PDB entry 6OQU | electron microscopy, 3.20 A resolution | chains W and B of the 22 polymer chains in the assembly

[Chain W]
Name: ATP synthase subunit delta
Source organism: Escherichia coli
Reference sequence: V0ZA15 (V0ZA15_ECOLX); residues 0-176 here correspond to UniProt positions 1-177 (UniProt number = residue number + 1)
Sequence (177 residues; numbered 0 to 176; the number before each row is that of its first residue; numbering starts at 0):
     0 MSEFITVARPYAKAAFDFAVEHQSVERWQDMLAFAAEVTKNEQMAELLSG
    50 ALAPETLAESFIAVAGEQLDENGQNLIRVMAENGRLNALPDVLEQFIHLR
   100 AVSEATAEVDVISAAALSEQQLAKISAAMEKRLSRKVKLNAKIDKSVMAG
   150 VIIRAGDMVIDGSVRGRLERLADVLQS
Not modelled in the structure: 0-1, 175-176
Construct notes: conflict Ala64 (Cys65 in V0ZA15), Ala140 (Cys141 in V0ZA15)

[Chain B]
Name: ATP synthase subunit alpha
Source organism: Escherichia coli
Notes: EC 7.1.2.2
Reference sequence: A0A073FQ32 (A0A073FQ32_ECOLX); numbering as in UniProt (aligned over 1-513)
Sequence (513 residues; numbered 1 to 513; the number before each row is that of its first residue):
     1 MQLNSTEISELIKQRIAQFNVVSEAHNEGTIVSVSDGVIRIHGLADCMQG
    51 EMISLPGNRYAIALNLERDSVGAVVMGPYADLAEGMKVKCTGRILEVPVG
   101 RGLLGRVVNTLGAPIDGKGPLDHDGFSAVEAIAPGVIERQSVDQPVQTGY
   151 KAVDSMIPIGRGQRELIIGDRQTGKTALAIDAIINQRDSGIKCIYVAIGQ
   201 KASTISNVVRKLEEHGALANTIVVVATASESAALQYLAPYAGCAMGEYFR
   251 DRGEDALIIYDDLSKQAVAYRQISLLLRRPPGREAFPGDVFYLHSRLLER
   301 AARVNAEYVEAFTKGEVKGKTGSLTALPIIETQAGDVSAFVPTNVISITD
   351 GQIFLETNLFNAGIRPAVNPGISVSRVGGAAQTKIMKKLSGGIRTALAQY
   401 RELAAFSQFASDLDDATRKQLDHGQKVTELLKQKQYAPMSVAQQSLVLFA
   451 AERGYLADVELSKIGSFEAALLAYVDRDHAPLMQEINQTGGYNDEIEGKL
   501 KGILDSFKATQSW
Bound ions: Mg2+: Thr176 (together with ATP)
Residues lining bound ligands:
  - ADP (adenosine-5'-diphosphate): Val374, Ser375, Arg376
  - ATP: Tyr150, Asp170, Arg171, Gln172, Thr173, Gly174, Lys175, Thr176, Ala177, Gln200, Asp261, Glu331, Phe360, Arg365, Pro366, Gln433, Lys434, Gln435

[Interface between chain W and chain B]
Pairs across the interface - 24 pairs, chain W then chain B:
  Ile4(W) with His42(B)
  Thr5(W) with Asp69(B), hydrogen bond
  Arg8(W) with Arg68(B); Asp69(B), salt bridge
  Arg153(W) with Glu28(B), salt bridge; Lys87(B)
  Asp156(W) with Asn27(B), hydrogen bond (backbone-side chain); Glu28(B), hydrogen bond (backbone-backbone); Ala45(B)
  Met157(W) with His26(B); Asn27(B), hydrogen bond
  Val158(W) with Ala25(B); His26(B), hydrogen bond (backbone-backbone)
  Ile159(W) with Ala25(B), hydrophobic
  Asp160(W) with Ser23(B); Glu24(B)
  Arg166(W) with Phe19(B); Val21(B)
  Arg169(W) with Phe19(B); Val21(B), hydrogen bond (side chain-backbone)
  Leu170(W) with Ile16(B), hydrophobic; Phe19(B), hydrophobic
  Asp172(W) with Asn58(B)
  Val173(W) with Arg15(B), hydrogen bond (backbone-side chain)
Other interface residues (no listed pair), chain W (17 interface residues in all): Arg131, Gly161, Leu174
Other interface residues (no listed pair), chain B (20 interface residues in all): Ile12, Val22, Leu44, Asp46

[Summary]
17 residues of chain W face 20 of chain B across their interface; the contacts include 7 hydrogen bonds and 2
salt bridges. Among the polar pairs are Arg8(W)-Asp69(B), Arg153(W)-Glu28(B) and Thr5(W)-Asp69(B). Chain B
binds ATP and ADP.
Here chain W is ATP synthase subunit delta and chain B is ATP synthase subunit alpha, both from Escherichia
coli. Entry 6OQU (E. coli ATP synthase State 1d) was determined by electron microscopy together with 6OQR,
6OQS, 6OQT, 6OQV, 6OQW, 6PQV and 3 further entries from the same study.
